Entry 1GNT (X-ray diffraction, 1.25 A resolution); this record covers chain A.

== Chain A ==
Protein: Hybrid cluster protein
From: Desulfovibrio vulgaris
UniProtKB: P31101 (HCP_DESVH); residues 1-553 here = UniProt positions 1-553
Chain sequence (553 residues; row label = number of the first residue in the row):
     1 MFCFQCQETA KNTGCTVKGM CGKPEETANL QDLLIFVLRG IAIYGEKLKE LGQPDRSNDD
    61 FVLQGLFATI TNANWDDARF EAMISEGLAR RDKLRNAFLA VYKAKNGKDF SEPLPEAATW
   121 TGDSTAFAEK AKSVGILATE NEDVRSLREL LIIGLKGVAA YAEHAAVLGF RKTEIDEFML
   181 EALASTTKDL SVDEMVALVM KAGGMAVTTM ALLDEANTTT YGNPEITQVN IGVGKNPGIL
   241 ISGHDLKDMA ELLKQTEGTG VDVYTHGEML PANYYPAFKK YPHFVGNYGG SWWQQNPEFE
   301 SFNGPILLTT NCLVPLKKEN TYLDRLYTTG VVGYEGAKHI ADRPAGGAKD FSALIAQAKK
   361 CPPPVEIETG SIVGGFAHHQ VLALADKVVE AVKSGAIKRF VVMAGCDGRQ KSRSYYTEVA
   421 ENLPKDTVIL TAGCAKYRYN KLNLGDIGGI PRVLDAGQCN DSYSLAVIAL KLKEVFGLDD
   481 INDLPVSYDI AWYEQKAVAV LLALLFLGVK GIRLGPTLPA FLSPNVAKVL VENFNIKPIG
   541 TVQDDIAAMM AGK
Swiss-Prot annotation at these positions:
  - binding site ([4Fe-4S] cluster): C3, C6, C15, C21
  - binding site (hybrid [4Fe-2O-2S] cluster): H244, E268, C312, C406, C434, C459, E494, K496
  - modified residue: C406 (Cysteine persulfide)
Bound ions: 4Fe-4S cluster Fe: C3, C6, C15, C21; iron/sulfur/oxygen hybrid cluster Fe: H244, E268, C312, C434, C459, E494
Small-molecule neighbours:
  - iron/sulfur/oxygen hybrid cluster (FSO): H244, E268, W292, N311, C312, C406, G433, C434, C459, Y493, E494, K496, A497
  - 4Fe-4S cluster (SF4): M1, C3, F4, Q5, C6, E8, T9, C15, G19, M20, C21, K23, T71
What the authors report for this chain:
  - 4Fe-4S cluster coordination: C3, C6, C15, C21
  - iron/sulfur/oxygen hybrid cluster coordination: H244, E268, C312, C406, C434, C459, E494
  - binding site for iron/sulfur/oxygen hybrid cluster: N311, K496

== In short ==
Ligands of chain A: 4Fe-4S cluster and iron/sulfur/oxygen hybrid cluster. UniProt lists 4 [4Fe-4S]
cluster-binding residues and 8 hybrid [4Fe-2O-2S] cluster-binding residues. From the paper: a binding site for
iron/sulfur/oxygen hybrid cluster at N311 and K496; iron/sulfur/oxygen hybrid cluster coordination by H244,
E268 and C312 among others.
Chain A is Hybrid cluster protein (Desulfovibrio vulgaris); the structure, Hybrid Cluster Protein from
Desulfovibrio vulgaris. X-ray structure at 1.25A resolution using synchrotron radiation, was determined by
X-ray diffraction, deposited together with 1GN9 and 1GNL.
